Entry 4HMG (X-ray diffraction, 3.00 A resolution); this record covers chains D and E of the 6 polymer chains in the assembly.

[Chain D]
Name: Hemagglutinin, chain HA1
Source organism: Influenza A virus
UniProt: P03437 (HEMA_IAAIC); residues 1-175 here correspond to UniProt positions 346-520 (UniProt number = residue number + 345)
Chain sequence (175 residues; numbered 1 to 175; the number before each row is that of its first residue):
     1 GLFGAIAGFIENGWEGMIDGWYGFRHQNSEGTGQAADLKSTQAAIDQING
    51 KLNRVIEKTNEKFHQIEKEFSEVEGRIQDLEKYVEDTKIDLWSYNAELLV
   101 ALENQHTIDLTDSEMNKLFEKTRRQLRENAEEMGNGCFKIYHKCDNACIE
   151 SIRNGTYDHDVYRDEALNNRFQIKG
Cystine bridges: Cys144-Cys148
Covalent attachments: N-acetylglucosamine (NAG) linked to Asn154
Swiss-Prot annotation at these positions:
  - glycosylation: Asn154 (N-linked (GlcNAc...) asparagine)

[Chain E]
Name: Hemagglutinin, chain HA1
Source organism: Influenza A virus
UniProt: P03437 (HEMA_IAAIC); residues 1-328 here correspond to UniProt positions 17-344 (UniProt number = residue number + 16)
Chain sequence (328 residues; numbered 1 to 328; the number before each row is that of its first residue):
     1 QDLPGNDNSTATLCLGHHAVPNGTLVKTITDDQIEVTNATELVQSSSTGK
    51 ICNNPHRILDGIDCTLIDALLGDPHCDVFQNETWDLFVERSKAFSNCYPY
   101 DVPDYASLRSLVASSGTLEFITEGFTWTGVTQNGGSNACKRGPGSGFFSR
   151 LNWLTKSGSTYPVLNVTMPNNDNFDKLYIWGIHHPSTNQEQTSLYVQASG
   201 RVTVSTRRSQQTIIPNIGSRPWVRGQSSRISIYWTIVKPGDVLVINSNGN
   251 LIAPRGYFKMRTGKSSIMRSDAPIDTCISECITPNGSIPNDKPFQNVNKI
   301 TYGACPKYVKQNTLKLATGMRNVPEKQT
Sequence notes: conflict Gln226 (Leu242 in P03437)
Cystine bridges: Cys52-Cys277, Cys64-Cys76, Cys97-Cys139, Cys281-Cys305
Covalent attachments: N-acetylglucosamine (NAG) linked to Asn38, Asn81, Asn285; glycan linked to Asn165
Small-molecule neighbours: N-acetyl-alpha-neuraminic acid (SIA): Tyr98, Gly134, Gly135, Ser136, Asn137, Trp153, Thr155, His183, Glu190, Leu194, Gln226, Ser228
Swiss-Prot annotation at these positions:
  - glycosylation (N-linked (GlcNAc...) asparagine): Asn8, Asn22, Asn38, Asn81, Asn165, Asn285

[How chain D and chain E interact]
Pairs across the interface (16):
  Ser71(D) - Lys238(E)
  Glu72(D) - Asp175(E)
  Glu72(D) - Ile236(E)
  Glu72(D) - Lys238(E)  salt bridge
  Val73(D) - Leu111(E)  hydrophobic
  Val73(D) - Trp234(E)
  Val73(D) - Ile236(E)  hydrophobic
  Glu74(D) - Ser107(E)
  Glu74(D) - Leu111(E)
  Gly75(D) - Ser107(E)
  Gly75(D) - Leu111(E)
  Arg76(D) - Ser107(E)  hydrogen bond (backbone-side chain)
  Asp79(D) - Ser110(E)  hydrogen bond
  Lys174(D) - Asp2(E)
  Gly175(D) - Gln1(E)  hydrogen bond (backbone-backbone)
  Gly175(D) - Asp2(E)
Other interface residues (no listed pair), chain E (10 interface residues in all): Ala106

[Summary]
9 residues of chain D face 10 of chain E across their interface; the contacts include 3 hydrogen bonds and 1
salt bridge. Polar pairs include Glu72(D)-Lys238(E), Arg76(D)-Ser107(E) and Asp79(D)-Ser110(E). Bound to chain
E: N-acetyl-alpha-neuraminic acid. Covalently linked N-acetylglucosamine: at Asn154(D).
Chain D is Hemagglutinin, chain HA1 and chain E is Hemagglutinin, chain HA1, both from Influenza A virus; the
structure, Refinement of the influenza virus hemagglutinin by simulated annealing, was determined by X-ray
diffraction together with 2HMG, 3HMG and 5HMG from the same study.
